PDB entry 8P5Y | X-ray diffraction, 1.88 A resolution | chains B and D of the 4 polymer chains in the assembly

[Chain B (and D)]
Protein: Streptavidin
From: Streptomyces avidinii
Notes: chain D of this document is another copy of the same molecule, construct and numbering; everything in this record applies to it too
Reference sequence: P22629 (SAV_STRAV); residues 15-159 here correspond to UniProt positions 39-183 (UniProt number = residue number + 24)
Amino-acid sequence (159 residues; each row starts with the number of its first residue):
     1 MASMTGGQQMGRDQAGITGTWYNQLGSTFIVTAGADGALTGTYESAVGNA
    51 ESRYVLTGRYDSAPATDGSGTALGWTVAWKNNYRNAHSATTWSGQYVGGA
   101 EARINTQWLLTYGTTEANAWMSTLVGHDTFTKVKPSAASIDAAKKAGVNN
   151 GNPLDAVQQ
Not modelled in the structure: 1-12, 135-159 (chain D: 1-10, 135-159)
Differences from the reference sequence: initiating methionine (1); expression tag (2-14); engineered mutation Tyr112 (Ser136 in P22629), Met121 (Lys145 in P22629)
Residues lining bound ligands: WZQ (5-[(3AS,4S,6AR)-2-oxidanylidene-1,3,3A,4,6,6A-hexahydrothieno[3,4-d]imidazol-4-yl]-N-[2-(3,4-dihydro-2H-pyrano[2,3-c]pyridin-6-ylmethylamino)ethyl]pentanamide): Asn23, Leu25, Ser27, Tyr43, Ser45, Val47, Gly48, Asn49, Ala50, Trp79, Ala86, Ser88, Thr90, Trp92, Trp108, Leu110, Tyr112, Met121, Asp128
Curated features (UniProtKB/Swiss-Prot):
  - motif: Arg59 to Asp61 (Cell attachment site)
  - binding site (biotin): Tyr43, Tyr54, Trp92, Trp108, Trp120
From the paper describing this entry:
  - mutagenesis - S88Y: increased catalytic activity
  - mutagenesis - S88F: decreased catalytic activity
  - binding site for WZQ: Met121

[Chain B / chain D interface]
Residue-residue contacts - 8 pairs, chain B then chain D:
  Gln107(B) - Gln107(D)
  Gln107(B) - Val125(D)
  Gln107(B) - Gly126(D)
  Gln107(B) - His127(D)
  Val125(B) - Gln107(D)  hydrogen bond (backbone-side chain)
  Gly126(B) - Gln107(D)
  His127(B) - Gln107(D)
  His127(B) - His127(D)

[Summary]
The chain B/chain D interface involves 4 residues from each chain; the contacts include 1 hydrogen bond. The
hydrogen-bonded pair is Val125(B)-Gln107(D). Ligands of chain B: compound WZQ. From UniProt: 5 biotin-binding
residues on chain B. The paper reports a binding site for WZQ at Met121(B); S88Y of chain B increases
catalytic activity.
Both chains are Streptavidin (Streptomyces avidinii). Entry 8P5Y (Artificial transfer hydrogenase with a Mn-12
cofactor and Streptavidin S112Y-K121M mutant) was determined by X-ray diffraction together with 8P5Z from the
same study.
